Entry 8G79 (electron microscopy, 6.10 A resolution (low resolution: residue-level contacts below are approximate; hydrogen-bond / salt-bridge calls are withheld)); this record covers chains B and N of the 6 polymer chains in the assembly.

== Chain B ==
Protein: Spike glycoprotein
Source organism: Severe acute respiratory syndrome coronavirus 2
UniProt: P0DTC2 (SPIKE_SARS2); numbering as in UniProt (aligned over 14-1211)
Amino-acid sequence (1234 residues; each row starts with the number of its first residue):
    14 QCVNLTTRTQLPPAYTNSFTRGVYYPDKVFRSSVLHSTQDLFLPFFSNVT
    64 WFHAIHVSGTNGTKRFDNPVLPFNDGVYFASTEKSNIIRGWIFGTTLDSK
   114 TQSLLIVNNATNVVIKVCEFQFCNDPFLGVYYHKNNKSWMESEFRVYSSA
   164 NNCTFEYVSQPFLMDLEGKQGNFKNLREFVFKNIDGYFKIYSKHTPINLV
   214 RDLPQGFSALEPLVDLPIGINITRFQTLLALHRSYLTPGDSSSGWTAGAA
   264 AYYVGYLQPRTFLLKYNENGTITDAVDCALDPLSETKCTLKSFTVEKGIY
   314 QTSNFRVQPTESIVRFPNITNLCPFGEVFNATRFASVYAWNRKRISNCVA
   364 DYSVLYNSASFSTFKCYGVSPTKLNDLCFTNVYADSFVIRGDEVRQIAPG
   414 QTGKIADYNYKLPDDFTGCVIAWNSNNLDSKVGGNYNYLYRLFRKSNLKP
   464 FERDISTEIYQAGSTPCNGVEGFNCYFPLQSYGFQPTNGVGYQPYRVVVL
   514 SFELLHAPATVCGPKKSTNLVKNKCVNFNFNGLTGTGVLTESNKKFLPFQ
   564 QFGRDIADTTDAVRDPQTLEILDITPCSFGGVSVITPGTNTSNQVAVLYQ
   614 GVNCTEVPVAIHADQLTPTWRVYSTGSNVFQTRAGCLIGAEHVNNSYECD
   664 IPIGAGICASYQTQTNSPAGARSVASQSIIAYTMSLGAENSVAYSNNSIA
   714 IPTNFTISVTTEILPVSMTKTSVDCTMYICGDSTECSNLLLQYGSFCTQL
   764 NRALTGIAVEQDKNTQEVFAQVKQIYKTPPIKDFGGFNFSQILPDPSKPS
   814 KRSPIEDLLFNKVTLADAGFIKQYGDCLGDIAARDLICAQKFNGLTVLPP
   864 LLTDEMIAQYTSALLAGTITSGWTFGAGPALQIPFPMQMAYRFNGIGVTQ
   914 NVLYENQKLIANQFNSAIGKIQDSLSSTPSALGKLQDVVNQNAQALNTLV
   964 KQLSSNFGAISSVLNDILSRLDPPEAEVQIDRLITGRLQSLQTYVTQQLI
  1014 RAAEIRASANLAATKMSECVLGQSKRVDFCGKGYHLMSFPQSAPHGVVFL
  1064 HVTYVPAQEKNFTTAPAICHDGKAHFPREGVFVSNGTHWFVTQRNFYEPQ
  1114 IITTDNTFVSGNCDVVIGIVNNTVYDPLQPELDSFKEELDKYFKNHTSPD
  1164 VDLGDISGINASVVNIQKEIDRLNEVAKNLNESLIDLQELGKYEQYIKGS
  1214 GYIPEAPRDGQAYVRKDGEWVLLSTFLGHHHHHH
Disordered / not traced: 14-330, 530-1247
Construct notes: conflict Gly614 (Asp in P0DTC2), Ala682 (Arg in P0DTC2), Gly683 (Arg in P0DTC2), Pro817 (Phe in P0DTC2), Pro892 (Ala in P0DTC2), Pro899 (Ala in P0DTC2), Pro942 (Ala in P0DTC2), Pro986 (Lys in P0DTC2), Pro987 (Val in P0DTC2); expression tag (1212-1247)
Cystine bridges: Cys379-Cys432, Cys391-Cys525, Cys480-Cys488
UniProt features mapped onto this chain:
  - region: Asn280 to Cys301 (Putative superantigen), Arg403 to Asp405 (Integrin-binding motif), Asn448 to Phe456 (Immunodominant HLA epitope recognized by the CD8+), Pro681, Ala684 (Putative superantigen), Ser816 to Tyr837 (Fusion peptide 1), Lys835 to Phe855 (Fusion peptide 2), Asp1163 to Glu1202 (Heptad repeat 2)
  - site (Cleavage): Arg685, Ser686, Arg815, Ser816
  - glycosylation: Asn17 (N-linked (GlcNAc...) (complex) asparagine), Asn61 (N-linked (GlcNAc...) (hybrid) asparagine), Asn74 (N-linked (GlcNAc...) (complex) asparagine), Asn122 (N-linked (GlcNAc...) (hybrid) asparagine), Asn149 (N-linked (GlcNAc...) (complex) asparagine), Asn165 (N-linked (GlcNAc...) (complex) asparagine), Asn234 (N-linked (GlcNAc...) (high mannose) asparagine), Asn282 (N-linked (GlcNAc...) (complex) asparagine), Thr323 (O-linked (GalNAc) threonine), Ser325 (O-linked (HexNAc...) serine), Asn331 (N-linked (GlcNAc...) (complex) asparagine), Asn343 (N-linked (GlcNAc...) (complex) asparagine), Asn603 (N-linked (GlcNAc...) (hybrid) asparagine), Asn616 (N-linked (GlcNAc...) (complex) asparagine), Asn657 (N-linked (GlcNAc...) (complex) asparagine), Thr676 (O-linked (GlcNAc...) threonine), Thr678 (O-linked (GlcNAc...) threonine), Asn709 (N-linked (GlcNAc...) (high mannose) asparagine), Asn717 (N-linked (GlcNAc...) (hybrid) asparagine), Asn801 (N-linked (GlcNAc...) (hybrid) asparagine) and 6 more in UniProt
  - natural variant: Leu18 (L18F: In strain: Beta/B.1.351, Gamma/P.1 and 1 more), Thr19 (T19I: In strain: Omicron/BQ.1.1, Omicron/XBB.1.5 and 1 more; T19R: In strain: Delta/B.1.617.2, Omicron/BA.2 and 4 more), Thr20 (T20N: In strain: Gamma/P.1), Leu24 to Ala27 (sequence variant, change not given here; In strain: Omicron/BA.2, Omicron/BA.2.12.1 and 6 more), Pro26 (P26S: In strain: Gamma/P.1), Gln52 (Q52H: In strain: Omicron/EG.5.1), Ala67 (A67V: In strain: Eta/B.1.525, Omicron/BA.1), His69 to Val70 (deletion: In strain: Alpha/B.1.1.7, Eta/B.1.525 and 5 more), Gly75 (G75V: In strain: Lambda/C.37), Thr76 (T76I: In strain: Lambda/C.37), Asp80 (D80A: In strain: Beta/B.1.351), Val83 (V83A: In strain: Omicron/XBB.1.5, Omicron/EG.5.1), 79 further natural variant entries in UniProt
  - mutagenesis: His69 to Val70 (Increased incorporation of cleaved spike into virions), Asn121 (N121Q: Partial loss of biliverdin affinity), Arg190 (R190K: Partial loss of biliverdin affinity), Asn234 (N234Q: Increased resistance to neutralizing antibodies), Asn331 (N331Q: Reduced viral infectivity), Asn343 (N343Q: Reduced viral infectivity), Leu452 (L452R: Increased resistance to neutralizing antibodies. Decreases HLA binding to NF9 epitope. Increased binding affinity to human ACE2), Tyr453 (Y453F: Decreased HLA binding to NF9 epitope. Increased binding affinity to human ACE2), Ala475 (A475V: Increased resistance to neutralizing antibodies), Val483 (V483A: Increased resistance to neutralizing antibodies), Glu484 (E484D: Increased replication in human TMEM106B overexpressing cells), Phe490 (F490L: Increased resistance to neutralizing antibodies and human covalescent sera neutralization), 11 further mutagenesis entries in UniProt

== Chain N ==
Protein: Nanosota-4
Source organism: Vicugna pacos
Amino-acid sequence (148 residues; each row starts with the number of its first residue):
     1 QVQLQESGGGLVQPGGSLRLSCAASGFTLDYYAIGWFRQAPGKEREGVSC
    51 ISSSGGRTNYADSVKGRFTISRDNTKNTVYLQMNSLKPEDTAVYYCAAWE
   101 ASRWYCPLQFSADFSSWGQGTQVTVSSGGQHHHHHHGAYPYDVPDYAS
Disordered / not traced: 128-148
Cystine bridges: Cys22-Cys96

== How chain B and chain N interact ==
Pairs across the interface (5):
  Gly413(B) - Ser17(N)
  Asp427(B) - Gln82(N)
  Asp427(B) - Asn84(N)
  Asp428(B) - Arg19(N)
  Asp428(B) - Gln82(N)
Also at the interface, not in a pair above, chain B (4 interface residues in all): Pro412

== Summary ==
Chain B and chain N each contribute 4 residues to their interface. From UniProt: 23 mutagenesis sites on chain
B.
Chain B is Spike glycoprotein (Severe acute respiratory syndrome coronavirus 2) and chain N is Nanosota-4
(Vicugna pacos); the structure, Local refinement of SARS-CoV-2 spike/nanobody mixture complex around RBD, was
determined by electron microscopy.
